6P7W - chains D and B of the 5 polymer chains in the assembly; structure by electron microscopy, 4.10 A resolution (low resolution: residue-level contacts below are approximate; hydrogen-bond / salt-bridge calls are withheld).

[Chain D]
Protein: Skp1
From: Kluyveromyces lactis
UniProtKB: O94228 (O94228_KLULC); residues 1-182 here = UniProt positions 1-182
Chain sequence (182 residues; row label = number of the first residue in the row):
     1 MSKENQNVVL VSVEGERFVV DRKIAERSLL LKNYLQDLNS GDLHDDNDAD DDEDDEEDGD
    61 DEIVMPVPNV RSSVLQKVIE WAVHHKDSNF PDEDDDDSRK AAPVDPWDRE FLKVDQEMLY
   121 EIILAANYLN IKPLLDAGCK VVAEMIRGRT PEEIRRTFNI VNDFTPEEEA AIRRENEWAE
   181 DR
Disordered / not traced: 1-5, 37-62, 158-182

[Chain B]
Protein: Cep3
From: Kluyveromyces lactis
UniProtKB: Q6CRD4 (Q6CRD4_KLULA); numbering as in UniProt (aligned over 1-634)
Chain sequence (634 residues; row label = number of the first residue in the row):
     1 MSKPKISLTK GKHPCTFCQA RKVKCDRSLP ACQNCIERNV TELCEYDDNG SRKRARLADD
    61 VNLYDKKLFN IWNQYERLWI HDTLGQCQQG VYMGIAFPLD VSEYNNTKDF YGYECLFSKE
   121 SIFKILDHSL ERLGWLYFGF FTDISELPYQ MERYWNEYES MNINLENEEA TTRQTTFKKS
   181 ADQILWDLVL RSVIVMTIYY MPAKSILSLV DIDAIEKYPL DFSESNEGVD ELKKKYEIFD
   241 YCLRHTLNKV LRTIFTLPPD VRTLQIFLIL SNTNFLQIYP SLGNNILVHC IHLAKVLGIK
   301 DFKLKINDSG STRLQKLSMH NIWFRLSTVD YMRSSPNKII ALHTDNSSAL TRKTLFTHCS
   361 IDSIDVYDVE SNLEVLRWKI TSLDRDLEVS EPSLKTLKAM KELLGLLDRK TSVSNDASFN
   421 TKFESFFLKL QCNFVMWKIL RYEFMQYGVT NGLQKLCCPA RRIIALVANF LKEDYFEYTT
   481 HPFCVHILCV IAGFFSFYCI FHEADEVRDL RNDAVGLLKL LFDPLRPVIS CFFSNLSRLE
   541 ELRHIWKSVE ITDQANRLVH PVMYVLKTDI IKLKRNLEII SGSLKDANYQ ETFKDKLEID
   601 INTPALSSDF LEVVREFNLS HPLDINGKMS RQNN
Disordered / not traced: 1-61, 83-95, 163-178, 221-230, 356-360, 549-557, 579-606, 619-634

[How chain D and chain B interact]
Contacting residue pairs (4; chain D residue first):
  Asn-33(D) with Arg-462(B)
  Asn-127(D) with Thr-450(B); Asn-451(B)
  Tyr-128(D) with Asn-451(B)
Interface residues without a listed pair, chain D (5 interface residues in all): Tyr-34, Leu-124
Interface residues without a listed pair, chain B (4 interface residues in all): Arg-461

[Summary]
The interface between chain D and chain B involves 5 residues on one side and 4 on the other.
Chain D is Skp1 and chain B is Cep3, both from Kluyveromyces lactis; the structure, Structure of the K. lactis
CBF3 core - Ndc10 D1 complex, was determined by electron microscopy, deposited together with 6P7X and 6P7V.
